Entry 6ULR (X-ray diffraction, 3.20 A resolution); this record covers chains A and C of the 3 polymer chains in the assembly.

Chain A:
Name: HLA class I antigen
Organism: Homo sapiens
Reference sequence: C1K0Y1 (C1K0Y1_HUMAN); residues 1-274 here correspond to UniProt positions 25-298 (UniProt number = residue number + 24)
Amino-acid sequence (274 residues; numbered 1 to 274; the number before each row is that of its first residue):
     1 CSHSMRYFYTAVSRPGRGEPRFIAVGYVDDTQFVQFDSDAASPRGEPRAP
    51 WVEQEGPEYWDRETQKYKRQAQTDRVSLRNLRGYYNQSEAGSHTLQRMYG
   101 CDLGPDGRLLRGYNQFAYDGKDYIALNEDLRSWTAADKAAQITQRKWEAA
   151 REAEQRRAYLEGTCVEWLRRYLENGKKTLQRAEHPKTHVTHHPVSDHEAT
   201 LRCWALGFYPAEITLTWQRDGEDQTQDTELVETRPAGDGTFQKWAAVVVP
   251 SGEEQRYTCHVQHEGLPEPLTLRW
Unresolved in the structure: 1-2
Disulfides: Cys-101/Cys-164, Cys-203/Cys-259

Chain C:
Name: Gly-ala-asp-gly-val-gly-lys-ser-ala
Reference sequence: P01111 (RASN_HUMAN); residues 1-9 here correspond to UniProt positions 10-18 (UniProt number = residue number + 9)
Amino-acid sequence (9 residues; numbered 1 to 9; the number before each row is that of its first residue):
     1 GADGVGKSA
Differences from the reference sequence: engineered mutation Asp-3 (Gly12 in P01111)
Curated features (UniProtKB/Swiss-Prot):
  - binding site (GTP): Gly-1, Ala-2, Gly-4 to Ala-9
Reported in the primary citation:
  - mutagenesis - A9L: increased stability in response to HLA-C08:02
  - mutagenesis - A9L (20-fold): increased signaling in response to TCR9a
  - mutagenesis - G3D, A9L: increased stability with HLA class I antigen (chain A)

How chain A and chain C interact:
Pairs across the interface (35):
  Tyr-7(A) / Gly-1(C)  hydrogen bond (side chain-backbone)
  Tyr-7(A) / Ala-2(C)  hydrogen bond (side chain-backbone)
  Tyr-9(A) / Ala-2(C)
  Glu-63(A) / Gly-1(C)
  Glu-63(A) / Ala-2(C)  hydrogen bond (side chain-backbone)
  Lys-66(A) / Ala-2(C)  hydrogen bond (side chain-backbone)
  Lys-66(A) / Val-5(C)
  Tyr-67(A) / Ala-2(C)
  Arg-69(A) / Val-5(C)
  Gln-70(A) / Val-5(C)
  Thr-73(A) / Ser-8(C)
  Val-76(A) / Ser-8(C)
  Ser-77(A) / Ser-8(C)  hydrogen bond
  Ser-77(A) / Ala-9(C)  hydrogen bond (side chain-backbone)
  Asn-80(A) / Ser-8(C)
  Asn-80(A) / Ala-9(C)  hydrogen bond (side chain-backbone)
  Tyr-84(A) / Ala-9(C)  hydrogen bond (side chain-backbone)
  Tyr-99(A) / Ala-2(C)
  Tyr-99(A) / Asp-3(C)  hydrogen bond (side chain-backbone)
  Thr-143(A) / Ala-9(C)  hydrogen bond (side chain-backbone)
  Lys-146(A) / Ser-8(C)
  Lys-146(A) / Ala-9(C)
  Trp-147(A) / Lys-7(C)  hydrogen bond (side chain-backbone)
  Trp-147(A) / Ser-8(C)  hydrogen bond (side chain-backbone)
  Ala-150(A) / Lys-7(C)
  Glu-152(A) / Gly-6(C)
  Glu-152(A) / Lys-7(C)  hydrogen bond (side chain-backbone)
  Arg-156(A) / Asp-3(C)  salt bridge
  Arg-156(A) / Gly-4(C)  hydrogen bond (side chain-backbone)
  Arg-156(A) / Gly-6(C)
  Tyr-159(A) / Gly-1(C)  hydrogen bond (side chain-backbone)
  Tyr-159(A) / Ala-2(C)
  Tyr-159(A) / Asp-3(C)
  Trp-167(A) / Gly-1(C)
  Tyr-171(A) / Gly-1(C)  hydrogen bond (side chain-backbone)
Other interface residues (no listed pair), chain A (25 interface residues in all): Met-5, Tyr-59, Arg-97

Overview:
25 residues of chain A and 9 residues of chain C are in contact, with 16 hydrogen bonds and 1 salt bridge.
Polar pairs include Arg-156(A)/Asp-3(C), Tyr-7(A)/Gly-1(C) and Tyr-7(A)/Ala-2(C). From the paper: G3D and A9L
of chain C increase stability with HLA class I antigen (chain A); A9L of chain C increases stability in
response to HLA-C08:02.
Chain A is HLA class I antigen (Homo sapiens) and chain C is Gly-ala-asp-gly-val-gly-lys-ser-ala; the
structure, Molecular basis for tumor infiltrating TCR recognition of hotspot KRAS-G12D mutation, was
determined by X-ray diffraction, deposited together with 6ULI, 6ULK, 6ULN and 6UON.
